Entry 8YNK (electron microscopy, 3.62 A resolution); this record covers chains A and H of the 8 polymer chains in the assembly.

Chain A:
Molecule: Caspase-8 subunit p10
From: Homo sapiens
UniProt: Q14790 (CASP8_HUMAN); residues 1-479 here = UniProt positions 1-479
Chain sequence (479 residues; numbered 1 to 479; the number before each row is that of its first residue):
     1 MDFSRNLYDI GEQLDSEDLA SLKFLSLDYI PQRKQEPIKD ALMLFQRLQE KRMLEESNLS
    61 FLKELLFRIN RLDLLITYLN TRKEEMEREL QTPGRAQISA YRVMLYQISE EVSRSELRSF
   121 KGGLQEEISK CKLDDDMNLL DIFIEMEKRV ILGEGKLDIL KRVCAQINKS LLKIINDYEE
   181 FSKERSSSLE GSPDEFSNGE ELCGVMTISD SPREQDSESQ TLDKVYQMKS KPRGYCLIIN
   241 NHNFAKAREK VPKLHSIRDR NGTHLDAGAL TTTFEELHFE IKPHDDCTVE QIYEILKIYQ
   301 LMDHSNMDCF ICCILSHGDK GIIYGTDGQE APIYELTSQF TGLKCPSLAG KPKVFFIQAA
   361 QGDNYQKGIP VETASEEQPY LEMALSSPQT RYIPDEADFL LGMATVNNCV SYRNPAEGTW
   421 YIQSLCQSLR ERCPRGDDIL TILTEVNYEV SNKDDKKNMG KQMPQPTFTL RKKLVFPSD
Unresolved in the structure: 183-479
Sequence notes: engineered mutation Gly122 (Phe in Q14790), Gly123 (Leu in Q14790), Ala360 (Cys in Q14790), Ala374 (Asp in Q14790), Ala384 (Asp in Q14790)
Swiss-Prot annotation at these positions:
  - active site: His317
  - site: Asp216, Ser217 (Cleavage)
  - modified residue: Ser188 (Phosphoserine), Ser211 (Phosphoserine), Lys224 (N6-acetyllysine), Tyr334 (Phosphotyrosine), Tyr380 (Phosphotyrosine), Ser387 (Phosphoserine), Arg413 (Microbial infection: ADP-riboxanated arginine)
  - natural variant: Arg248 (R248W: In CASP8D), Asp285 (D285H: Associated with protection against breast cancer)
  - mutagenesis: Asp73 (D73A: Abolishes binding to FLASH. Induces NF-kappa-B activation), Tyr380 (Y380E: Phosphomimetic mutant which does not affect interaction with PIK3R1 or DISC-mediated processing; Y380F: Abolishes phosphorylation at this site ...), Ser387 (S387A: Impaired CDK1-mediated phosphorylation and enhanced apoptosis), Arg413 (R413A: Abolished ADP-riboxanation by C.violaceum CopC)
From the paper describing this entry:
  - mutagenesis - E12A/F122G/L123G, N70A/F122G/L123G, E110A/F122G/L123G: unchanged binding to CASP8 and FADD-like apoptosis regulator subunit p43 (chain H)

Chain H:
Molecule: CASP8 and FADD-like apoptosis regulator subunit p43
From: Homo sapiens
UniProt: O15519 (CFLAR_HUMAN); numbering as in UniProt (aligned over 1-181)
Chain sequence (181 residues; row label = number of the first residue in the row):
     1 MSAEVIHQVE EALDTDEKEM LLFLCRDVAI DVVPPNVRDL LDILRERGKL SVGDLAELLY
    61 RVRRFDLLKR ILKMDRKAVE THLLRNPHLV SDYRVLMAEI GEDLDKSDVS SLIFLMKDYM
   121 GRGKISKEKS FLDLVVELEK LNLVAPDQLD LLEKCLKNIH RIDLKTKIQK YKQSVQGAGT
   181 S
Unresolved in the structure: 1, 29-30, 176-181

How chain A and chain H interact:
Contacting residue pairs (23):
  Pro31(A) - Glu102(H)
  Pro31(A) - Asp103(H)
  Gln32(A) - Glu102(H)
  Arg33(A) - Met20(H)
  Arg33(A) - Gly101(H)
  Arg33(A) - Glu102(H)  hydrogen bond (backbone-backbone)
  Arg33(A) - Leu104(H)
  Arg33(A) - Ser130(H)  hydrogen bond
  Lys34(A) - Asp16(H)  salt bridge
  Glu36(A) - Asp105(H)
  Glu36(A) - Lys106(H)  hydrogen bond (side chain-backbone)
  Gln49(A) - Asp66(H)
  Glu50(A) - Arg64(H)  salt bridge
  Glu50(A) - Phe65(H)
  Glu50(A) - Asp66(H)  hydrogen bond (backbone-backbone)
  Lys51(A) - Phe65(H)
  Arg52(A) - Asp66(H)
  Arg52(A) - Lys69(H)
  Lys148(A) - Arg161(H)
  Lys148(A) - Ile162(H)
  Lys148(A) - Asp163(H)
  Arg149(A) - Ile162(H)
  Val150(A) - Ile162(H)  hydrophobic
Interface residues without a listed pair, chain A (13 interface residues in all): Glu147
Interface residues without a listed pair, chain H (19 interface residues in all): Arg63, Arg76, His160
Interface features reported in the paper:
  - hot spots on chain A (mutagenesis) - R33D/F122G/L123G, R52D/F122G/L123G: decreased binding to chain F

Summary:
The interface between chain A and chain H involves 13 residues on one side and 19 on the other; the contacts
include 4 hydrogen bonds and 2 salt bridges. Polar pairs include Lys34(A)-Asp16(H), Glu50(A)-Arg64(H) and
Arg33(A)-Ser130(H). The paper reports that R33D/F122G/L123G and R52D/F122G/L123G of chain A reduce binding to
chain F; E12A/F122G/L123G, N70A/F122G/L123G and E110A/F122G/L123G of chain A leave binding to CASP8 and
FADD-like apoptosis regulator subunit p43 (chain H) unchanged.
Chain A is Caspase-8 subunit p10 and chain H is CASP8 and FADD-like apoptosis regulator subunit p43, both from
Homo sapiens; the structure, Structure of the Caspase-8/cFLIP death effector domain assembly, was determined
by electron microscopy together with 8YM4, 8YM5, 8YM6, 8YNI, 8YNL, 8YNM and 8YNN from the same study.
